6WNO - chains C and A of the 3 polymer chains in the assembly; structure by X-ray diffraction, 3.35 A resolution.

# Chain C
Name: 243244 Fab light chain
Organism: Homo sapiens
Notes: fragment: human antibody Fab light chain; antibody fragment or engineered binder
Chain sequence (221 residues; each row starts with the number of its first residue):
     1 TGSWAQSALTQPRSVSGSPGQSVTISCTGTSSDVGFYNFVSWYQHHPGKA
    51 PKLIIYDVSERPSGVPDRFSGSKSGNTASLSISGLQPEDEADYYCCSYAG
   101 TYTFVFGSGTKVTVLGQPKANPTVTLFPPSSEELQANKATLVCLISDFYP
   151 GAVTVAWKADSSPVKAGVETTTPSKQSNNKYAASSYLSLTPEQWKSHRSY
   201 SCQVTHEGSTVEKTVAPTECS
Not modelled in the structure: 1-7, 218-221
Disulfide bonds: Cys27-Cys95, Cys143-Cys202

# Chain A
Name: Plasmodium vivax reticulocyte binding protein 2b
Organism: Plasmodium vivax (strain Salvador I)
Reference sequence: A5K736 (A5K736_PLAVS); residues 169-470 here correspond to UniProt positions 15-316 (UniProt number = residue number - 154)
Chain sequence (307 residues; each row starts with the number of its first residue):
   164 GAMGSTNTTDNIDYFDISDESNYYLISQLRPHFSNIYFFDEFKRYASYHT
   214 EIKRYEDIHKTKVNSLLNEASRAIGICNRAKNTVKGLINILENPQKFKTQ
   264 RESYDVKLRQYEEKKEAFRGCLLNKNRKNLDQIKKINNEIRDLLEKLKCS
   314 QDCQTNVYFDMIKIYLVDFKKMPYENYDTFIKQYKNSYLSGVDMIRKIEK
   364 QIDNPVTINAIKFTQKEMGYIIDRFEYHLQKVKHSIDQVTALSDGVKPKQ
   414 VTKNRLKEYYFNIGNYYSIFKFGKDSLNMLNKALIHKEKIVHNLLGELFG
   464 HLEERIS
Not modelled in the structure: 164-167, 310-312, 409-410, 463-470
Differences from the reference sequence: expression tag (164-168)
Disulfide bonds: Cys240-Cys284

# How chain C and chain A interact
Pairs across the interface - 18 pairs, chain C then chain A:
  Phe36(C) with Asn231(A); Glu232(A); Arg235(A)
  Tyr37(C) with Asn231(A), hydrogen bond; Ser234(A); Arg235(A); Gly238(A)
  Asn38(C) with Gly238(A); Asn241(A), hydrogen bond (backbone-side chain)
  Phe39(C) with Ser234(A); Gly238(A)
  Glu60(C) with Asn245(A)
  Tyr98(C) with Arg193(A), hydrogen bond
  Gly100(C) with Asn231(A)
  Thr101(C) with Asn227(A); Asn231(A), hydrogen bond (backbone-side chain)
  Tyr102(C) with Arg193(A); Pro194(A)
Also at the interface, not in a pair above, chain C (13 interface residues in all): Tyr56, Asp57, Val58, Phe104
Also at the interface, not in a pair above, chain A (11 interface residues in all): Leu230

# Overview
Chain C and chain A form an interface of 13 and 11 residues respectively, with 4 hydrogen bonds. Polar pairs
include Tyr37(C)-Asn231(A), Asn38(C)-Asn241(A) and Tyr98(C)-Arg193(A).
Chain C is 243244 Fab light chain (Homo sapiens) and chain A is Plasmodium vivax reticulocyte binding protein
2b (Plasmodium vivax (strain Salvador I)); the structure, Plasmodium vivax reticulocyte binding protein 2b
(PvRBP2b) bound to human monoclonal antibody 243244, was determined by X-ray diffraction (same publication as
6WM9, 6WQO and 6WTY).
